PDB entry 6W1C | electron microscopy, 5.30 A resolution (low resolution: residue-level contacts below are approximate; hydrogen-bond / salt-bridge calls are withheld) | chains K and O of the 16 polymer chains in the assembly

Chain K:
Molecule: Fab CHK-265 heavy chain
Organism: Homo sapiens
Notes: antibody fragment or engineered binder
Chain sequence (218 residues; row label = number of the first residue in the row):
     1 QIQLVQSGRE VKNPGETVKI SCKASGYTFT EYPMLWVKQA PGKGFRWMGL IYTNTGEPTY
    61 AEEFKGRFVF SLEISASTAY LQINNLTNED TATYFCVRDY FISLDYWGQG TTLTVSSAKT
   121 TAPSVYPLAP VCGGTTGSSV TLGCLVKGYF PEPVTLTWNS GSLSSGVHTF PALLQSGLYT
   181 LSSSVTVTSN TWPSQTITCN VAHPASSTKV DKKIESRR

Chain O:
Molecule: Fab CHK-265 light chain
Organism: Homo sapiens
Notes: antibody fragment or engineered binder
Chain sequence (211 residues; row label = number of the first residue in the row):
   219 QAVVTQESAL TTSPGETVTL TCRSNIGAVT SSNCANWVQE KPDHFFTGLI GDTNNRRSGV
   279 PARFSGSLIG DKAALTITGA QTEDEAIYFC ALWYNNLWVF GGGTKLTVLG QPKSSPSVTL
   339 FPPSSEELET NKATLVCTIT DFYPGVVTVD WKVDGTPVTQ GMETTQPSKQ SNNKYMASSY
   399 LTLTARAWER HSSYSCQVTH EGHTVEKSLS R

Interface between chain K and chain O:
Pairs across the interface (23):
  K43(K) - G319(O)
  F45(K) - F318(O)
  F101(K) - G269(O)
  F101(K) - D270(O)
  I102(K) - L315(O)
  I102(K) - W316(O)
  S103(K) - W316(O)
  P130(K) - P340(O)
  V131(K) - L338(O)
  V131(K) - F339(O)
  V131(K) - P340(O)
  C132(K) - P340(O)
  C132(K) - S428(O)
  G133(K) - S428(O)
  H168(K) - A395(O)
  T169(K) - M394(O)
  F170(K) - M394(O)
  F170(K) - A395(O)
  S182(K) - S396(O)
  S183(K) - A395(O)
  S183(K) - S396(O)
  S184(K) - T356(O)
  S184(K) - A395(O)
Also at the interface, not in a pair above, chain K (18 interface residues in all): G44, W107, T141
Also at the interface, not in a pair above, chain O (18 interface residues in all): F264, N314, V317, L427

Summary:
Chain K and chain O each contribute 18 residues to their interface.
Here chain K is Fab CHK-265 heavy chain and chain O is Fab CHK-265 light chain, both from Homo sapiens. Entry
6W1C (Human mAbs broadly protect against infection of arthritiogenic alphaviruses by recognizing conserved
elements of the MXR8 ...) was determined by electron microscopy (same publication as 6W2U, 6VYV and 6W09).
